Entry 2WTM (X-ray diffraction, 1.60 A resolution); this record covers chains A and B.

[Chain A (and B)]
Protein: EST1E
From: Clostridium proteoclasticum
Notes: chain B of this document is another copy of the same molecule, construct and numbering; everything in this record applies to it too
Sequence (251 residues; numbered -2 to 248; the number before each row is that of its first residue; numbers below 1 keep their minus sign (Ser-2 is residue -2)):
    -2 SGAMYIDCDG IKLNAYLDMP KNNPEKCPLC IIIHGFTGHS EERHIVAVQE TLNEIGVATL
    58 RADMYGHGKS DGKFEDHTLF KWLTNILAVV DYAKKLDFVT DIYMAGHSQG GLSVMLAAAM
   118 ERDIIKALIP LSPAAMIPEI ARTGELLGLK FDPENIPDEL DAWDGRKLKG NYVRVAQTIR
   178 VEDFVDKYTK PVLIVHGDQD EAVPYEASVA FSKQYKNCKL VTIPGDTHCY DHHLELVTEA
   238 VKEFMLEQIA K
Disordered / not traced: -2 (chain B: 64-72)

[How chain A and chain B interact]
Contacting residue pairs (48):
  Asp6(A) - Lys78(B)  salt bridge
  Gly7(A) - Asp6(B)
  Gly7(A) - Gly7(B)
  Gly7(A) - Ile8(B)
  Ile8(A) - Asp6(B)
  Tyr62(A) - Asp6(B)  hydrogen bond
  Phe77(A) - Phe77(B)  hydrophobic
  Phe77(A) - Leu80(B)  hydrophobic
  Phe77(A) - Thr81(B)
  Lys78(A) - Asp6(B)  salt bridge
  Lys78(A) - Thr81(B)
  Leu80(A) - Phe77(B)  hydrophobic
  Thr81(A) - Phe77(B)
  Thr81(A) - Lys78(B)
  Leu84(A) - Asn168(B)
  Leu84(A) - Val172(B)  hydrophobic
  Asp88(A) - Asn168(B)  hydrogen bond
  Lys91(A) - Asp155(B)  salt bridge
  Met117(A) - Phe77(B)  hydrophobic
  Met117(A) - Arg171(B)  hydrogen bond (backbone-side chain)
  Met117(A) - Val172(B)  hydrophobic
  Met117(A) - Thr175(B)
  Glu118(A) - Arg171(B)  salt bridge
  Arg119(A) - Pro150(B)  hydrogen bond (side chain-backbone)
  Arg119(A) - Glu151(B)  salt bridge
  Arg119(A) - Gln174(B)  hydrogen bond
  Asp120(A) - Glu151(B)
  Asp120(A) - Asn152(B)
  Asp120(A) - Ile153(B)  hydrogen bond (side chain-backbone)
  Asp120(A) - Arg171(B)  salt bridge
  Pro150(A) - Arg119(B)  hydrogen bond (backbone-side chain)
  Glu151(A) - Arg119(B)  salt bridge
  Glu151(A) - Asp120(B)
  Glu151(A) - Lys184(B)  salt bridge
  Asn152(A) - Asp120(B)
  Asp155(A) - Lys91(B)  salt bridge
  Asn168(A) - Asp88(B)  hydrogen bond
  Arg171(A) - Met117(B)  hydrogen bond (side chain-backbone)
  Arg171(A) - Glu118(B)  salt bridge
  Arg171(A) - Asp120(B)  salt bridge
  Val172(A) - Met117(B)  hydrophobic
  Gln174(A) - Arg119(B)  hydrogen bond
  Thr175(A) - Met117(B)
  Thr175(A) - Phe181(B)
  Arg177(A) - Asp180(B)
  Asp180(A) - Arg177(B)  salt bridge
  Phe181(A) - Thr175(B)
  Lys184(A) - Glu151(B)  salt bridge
Interface residues without a listed pair, chain A (30 interface residues in all): Ile121, Ile153
Interface residues without a listed pair, chain B (30 interface residues in all): Asp73, Leu84, Ile121

[In short]
The chain A/chain B interface involves 30 residues from each chain; the contacts include 10 hydrogen bonds and
13 salt bridges. Among the polar pairs are Asp6(A)-Lys78(B), Lys91(A)-Asp155(B) and Glu118(A)-Arg171(B).
Both chains are EST1E (Clostridium proteoclasticum). Entry 2WTM (Est1E from Butyrivibrio proteoclasticus) was
determined by X-ray diffraction together with 2WTN from the same study.
